PDB entry 8G5G | electron microscopy, 2.94 A resolution | chains H and L of the 7 polymer chains in the assembly

Chain H:
Molecule: Heavy Chain of 8E3 Fab
Organism: Mus musculus
Notes: antibody fragment or engineered binder
Amino-acid sequence (223 residues; each row starts with the number of its first residue; a row labelled like 82A-82C holds insertion residues (82A, then the next letters in order)):
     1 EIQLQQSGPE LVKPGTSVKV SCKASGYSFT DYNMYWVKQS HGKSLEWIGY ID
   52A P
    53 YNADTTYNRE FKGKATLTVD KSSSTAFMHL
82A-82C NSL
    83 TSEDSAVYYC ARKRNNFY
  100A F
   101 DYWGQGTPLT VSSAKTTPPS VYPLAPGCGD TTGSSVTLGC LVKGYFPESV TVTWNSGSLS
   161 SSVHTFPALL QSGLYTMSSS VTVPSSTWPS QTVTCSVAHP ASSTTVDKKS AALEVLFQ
Disordered / not traced: 113-218
Disulfide bonds: Cys22-Cys92

Chain L:
Molecule: Light Chain of 8E3 Fab
Organism: Mus musculus
Notes: antibody fragment or engineered binder
Amino-acid sequence (213 residues; each row starts with the number of its first residue):
     1 YIVMTQSPKS MSMSLGERVT LSCRASEYVG SYVSWYQQKP EQSPKLLIYG ASNRYTGVPD
    61 RFAGSGSATD FTLTITSVQA EDLADYHCGQ TYNYPTFGGG TKLEIKRADA APTVSIFPPS
   121 SEQLTSGGAS VVCFLNNFYP KDINVKWKID GSERQNGVLN SWTDQDSKDS TYSMSSTLTL
   181 TKDEYERHNS YTCEATHKTS TSPIVKSFNR NEC
Disordered / not traced: 106-213
Disulfide bonds: Cys23-Cys88

Interface between chain H and chain L:
Contacting residue pairs - 33 pairs, chain H then chain L:
  Tyr35(H) - Pro95(L)  hydrophobic
  Ser44(H) - Gly98(L)
  Ser44(H) - Gly99(L)
  Leu45(H) - Pro44(L)  hydrophobic
  Leu45(H) - Phe97(L)  hydrophobic
  Trp47(H) - Tyr1(L)
  Trp47(H) - Tyr94(L)  hydrophobic
  Trp47(H) - Pro95(L)
  Tyr50(H) - Tyr94(L)  hydrophobic
  Thr58(H) - Tyr94(L)
  Asn60(H) - Tyr1(L)  hydrogen bond
  Arg61(H) - Tyr1(L)
  Tyr91(H) - Ser43(L)
  Lys95(H) - Thr91(L)
  Asn98(H) - Tyr32(L)
  Asn98(H) - Thr91(L)  hydrogen bond (backbone-side chain)
  Phe99(H) - Ser31(L)
  Phe99(H) - Tyr32(L)  hydrophobic
  Phe99(H) - Gly50(L)
  Phe99(H) - Thr91(L)  hydrogen bond (backbone-side chain)
  Tyr100(H) - Tyr36(L)
  Tyr100(H) - Leu46(L)  hydrophobic
  Tyr100(H) - Tyr49(L)  hydrophobic
  Phe100A(H) - Tyr36(L)  hydrogen bond (backbone-side chain)
  Phe100A(H) - Thr91(L)
  Phe100A(H) - Pro95(L)  hydrophobic
  Phe100A(H) - Phe97(L)  hydrophobic
  Asp101(H) - Tyr55(L)  hydrogen bond
  Tyr102(H) - Tyr55(L)  hydrogen bond
  Trp103(H) - Tyr36(L)
  Trp103(H) - Pro44(L)
  Trp103(H) - Phe97(L)  hydrophobic
  Gly104(H) - Ser43(L)
Other interface residues (no listed pair), chain H (21 interface residues in all): Val37, Tyr59, Gln105
Other interface residues (no listed pair), chain L (20 interface residues in all): Ser34, Gln42, His87, Gln90

Overview:
Chain H and chain L form an interface of 21 and 20 residues respectively; the contacts include 6 hydrogen
bonds. Among the polar pairs are Asn60(H)-Tyr1(L), Asn98(H)-Thr91(L) and Phe99(H)-Thr91(L).
Here chain H is Heavy Chain of 8E3 Fab and chain L is Light Chain of 8E3 Fab, both from Mus musculus. Entry
8G5G (Native GABA-A receptor from the mouse brain, meta-alpha1-alpha3-beta2-gamma2 subtype, in complex with
GABA, Zolpidem, and endogenous ...) was determined by electron microscopy, deposited together with 8FOI, 8G4N,
8G4O, 8G4X, 8G5F and 8G5H.
